Entry 2ILY (X-ray diffraction, 2.60 A resolution); this record covers chain A.

Chain A:
Protein: Poliovirus polymerase
Source organism: Human poliovirus 1
Notes: EC 2.7.7.48; fragment: RNA-directed RNA polymerase, residues 461-1748
UniProt: P03300 (POLG_POL1M); residues 1-461 here correspond to UniProt positions 1748-2208 (UniProt number = residue number + 1747)
Sequence (461 residues; each row starts with the number of its first residue):
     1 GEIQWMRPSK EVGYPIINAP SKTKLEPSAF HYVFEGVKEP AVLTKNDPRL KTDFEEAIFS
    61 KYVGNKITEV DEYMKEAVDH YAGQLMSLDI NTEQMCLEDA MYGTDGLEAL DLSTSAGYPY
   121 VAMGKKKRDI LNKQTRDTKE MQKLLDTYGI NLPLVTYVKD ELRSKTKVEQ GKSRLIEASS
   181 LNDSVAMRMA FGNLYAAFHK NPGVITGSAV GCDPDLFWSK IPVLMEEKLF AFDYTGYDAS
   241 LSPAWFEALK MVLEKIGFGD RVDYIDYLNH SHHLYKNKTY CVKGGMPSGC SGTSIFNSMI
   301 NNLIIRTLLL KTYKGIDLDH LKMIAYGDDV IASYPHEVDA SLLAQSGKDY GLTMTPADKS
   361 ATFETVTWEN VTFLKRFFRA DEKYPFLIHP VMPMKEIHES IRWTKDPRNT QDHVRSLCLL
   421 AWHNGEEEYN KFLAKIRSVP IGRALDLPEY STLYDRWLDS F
Construct notes: modified residue (96, 212, 281, 290); engineered mutation Asp446 (Leu2193 in P03300), Asp455 (Arg2202 in P03300)
Modified / non-standard residues: Cys96, Cys212, Cys281, Cys290 (s-(dimethylarsenic)cysteine; CAS)
Swiss-Prot annotation at these positions:
  - binding site (Mg(2+)): Asp329
Ion coordination: Na+: Leu268, Ser271, Gly284, Gly285
Residues lining bound ligands: ATP (adenosine-5'-triphosphate): Lys159, Arg163, Lys167, Arg174, Leu175, Ile176, Tyr234, Thr235, Gly236, Tyr237, Asp238, Ser288, Asp328, Lys359
What the authors report for this chain:
  - binding site for ATP: Arg163, Lys167, Arg174, Asp238
  - mutagenesis - F30A, F30A/F34A, F34A: abolished catalytic activity
  - mutagenesis - F30A: unchanged stability
  - mutagenesis - F30A/F34A, F30D/F34D (Tm change 4 degC), W403A (Tm change 6 degC), W403D (Tm change 4 degC): decreased stability

In short:
Bound to chain A: ATP. Leu268, Ser271, Gly284 and Gly285 coordinate Na+. Curated annotation (UniProt) lists
Mg2+-binding residue Asp329. The paper reports a binding site for ATP at Arg163, Lys167 and Arg174 among
others; F30A/F34A, F30D/F34D and W403A, among others, reduce stability; 6 substitutions were tested in all.
Chain A is Poliovirus polymerase (Human poliovirus 1); the structure, Crystal structure of poliovirus
polymerase complexed with ATP and Mg2+, was determined by X-ray diffraction together with 2ILZ, 2IM0, 2IM1,
2IM2 and 2IM3 from the same study.
